4CG2 - chain A; structure by X-ray diffraction, 1.44 A resolution.

Chain A:
Molecule: Cutinase
From: Thermobifida fusca
Notes: EC 3.1.1.74
UniProtKB: E5BBQ3 (E5BBQ3_THEFU); residues 1-261 here = UniProt positions 1-261
Amino-acid sequence (282 residues; each row starts with the number of its first residue):
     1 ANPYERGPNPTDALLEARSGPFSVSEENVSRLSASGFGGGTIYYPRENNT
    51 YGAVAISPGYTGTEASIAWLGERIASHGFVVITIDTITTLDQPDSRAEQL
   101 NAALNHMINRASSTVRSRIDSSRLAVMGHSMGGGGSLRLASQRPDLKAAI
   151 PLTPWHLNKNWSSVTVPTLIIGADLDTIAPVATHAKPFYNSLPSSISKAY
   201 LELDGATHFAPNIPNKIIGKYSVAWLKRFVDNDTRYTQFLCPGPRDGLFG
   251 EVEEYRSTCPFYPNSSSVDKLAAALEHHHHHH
Disordered / not traced: 246-247, 264-282
Cystine bridges: Cys241-Cys259
Covalently attached groups: phenylmethanesulfonic acid (PMS) linked to Ser130
Construct notes: expression tag (262-282)
Ligand contacts: phenylmethanesulfonic acid (PMS): Gly59, Tyr60, Thr61, His129, Met131, Trp155, Ile178, His208, Phe209

Summary:
Phenylmethanesulfonic acid is covalently linked to Ser130.
Chain A is Cutinase (Thermobifida fusca); the structure, Structural and functional studies on a thermostable
polyethylene terephthalate degrading hydrolase from Thermobifida fusca, was determined by X-ray diffraction,
deposited together with 4CG1 and 4CG3.
